PDB entry 9FSU | X-ray diffraction, 2.75 A resolution | chains O and P of the 28 polymer chains in the assembly

== Chain O ==
Molecule: Proteasome subunit alpha type-2
Source organism: Saccharomyces cerevisiae
UniProt: P23639 (PSA2_YEAST); numbering as in UniProt (aligned over 1-250)
Chain sequence (250 residues; row label = number of the first residue in the row):
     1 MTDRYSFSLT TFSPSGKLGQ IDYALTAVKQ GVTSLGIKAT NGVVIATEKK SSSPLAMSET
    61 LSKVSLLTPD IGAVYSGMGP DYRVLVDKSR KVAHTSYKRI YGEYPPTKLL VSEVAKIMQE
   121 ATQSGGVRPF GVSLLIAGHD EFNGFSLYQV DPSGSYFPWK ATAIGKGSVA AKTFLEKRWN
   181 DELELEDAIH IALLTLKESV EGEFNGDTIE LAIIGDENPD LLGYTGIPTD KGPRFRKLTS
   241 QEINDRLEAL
Curated features (UniProtKB/Swiss-Prot):
  - cross-link: Lys-108 (Glycyl lysine isopeptide (Lys-Gly) (interchain with G-Cter in ubiquitin))

== Chain P ==
Molecule: Proteasome subunit alpha type-3
Source organism: Saccharomyces cerevisiae
UniProt: P23638 (PSA3_YEAST); residues 0-257 here correspond to UniProt positions 1-258 (UniProt number = residue number + 1)
Chain sequence (258 residues; numbered 0 to 257; the number before each row is that of its first residue; numbering starts at 0):
     0 MGSRRYDSRT TIFSPEGRLY QVEYALESIS HAGTAIGIMA SDGIVLAAER KVTSTLLEQD
    60 TSTEKLYKLN DKIAVAVAGL TADAEILINT ARIHAQNYLK TYNEDIPVEI LVRRLSDIKQ
   120 GYTQHGGLRP FGVSFIYAGY DDRYGYQLYT SNPSGNYTGW KAISVGANTS AAQTLLQMDY
   180 KDDMKVDDAI ELALKTLSKT TDSSALTYDR LEFATIRKGA NDGEVYQKIF KPQEIKDILV
   240 KTGITKKDED EEADEDMK
Disordered / not traced: 0, 245-257
Curated features (UniProtKB/Swiss-Prot):
  - cross-link (Glycyl lysine isopeptide (Lys-Gly)): Lys-99 (interchain with G-Cter in ubiquitin), Lys-198 (interchain with G-Cter in ubiquitin), Lys-230 (interchain with G-Cter in ubiquitin)

== Interface between chain O and chain P ==
Contacting residue pairs - 65 pairs, chain O then chain P:
  Arg-4(O) / Ser-2(P)  hydrogen bond (backbone-side chain)
  Tyr-5(O) / Ser-2(P)
  Tyr-5(O) / Tyr-5(P)
  Ser-6(O) / Gly-125(P)
  Ser-6(O) / Leu-127(P)
  Phe-7(O) / Ser-2(P)
  Phe-7(O) / Tyr-5(P)
  Phe-7(O) / Asp-6(P)
  Phe-7(O) / Gly-126(P)
  Ser-8(O) / Gly-126(P)  hydrogen bond (backbone-backbone)
  Ser-8(O) / Leu-127(P)
  Ser-8(O) / Arg-128(P)  hydrogen bond (side chain-backbone)
  Thr-10(O) / Arg-128(P)
  Thr-11(O) / Ser-7(P)
  Thr-11(O) / Thr-9(P)
  Thr-11(O) / Gln-20(P)
  Phe-12(O) / Gln-20(P)
  Phe-12(O) / Tyr-23(P)  hydrophobic
  Phe-12(O) / Ala-24(P)  hydrophobic
  Phe-12(O) / Ser-27(P)
  Phe-12(O) / Arg-128(P)
  Phe-12(O) / Pro-129(P)
  Phe-12(O) / Gly-131(P)
  Ser-13(O) / Tyr-23(P)
  Pro-14(O) / Tyr-23(P)
  Pro-14(O) / Glu-26(P)
  Ser-15(O) / Glu-26(P)
  Ser-15(O) / His-30(P)
  Gly-16(O) / Tyr-23(P)
  Gly-16(O) / Glu-26(P)
  Gly-16(O) / Ser-27(P)  hydrogen bond (backbone-side chain)
  Leu-18(O) / Arg-128(P)
  Lys-38(O) / Glu-57(P)  salt bridge
  Ser-112(O) / Glu-84(P)
  Lys-116(O) / Ile-85(P)
  Gln-119(O) / Ala-81(P)
  Gln-119(O) / Asp-82(P)  hydrogen bond
  Gln-119(O) / Ile-85(P)
  Gln-119(O) / Arg-128(P)
  Thr-122(O) / Arg-128(P)  hydrogen bond (backbone-side chain)
  Gln-123(O) / Tyr-121(P)
  Gln-123(O) / Leu-127(P)
  Gln-123(O) / Arg-128(P)  hydrogen bond (side chain-backbone)
  Gln-123(O) / Pro-129(P)
  Gln-123(O) / Phe-130(P)
  Gly-125(O) / Leu-127(P)
  Tyr-148(O) / Thr-60(P)
  Ser-153(O) / Ala-81(P)
  Gly-154(O) / Ala-81(P)
  Ser-155(O) / Ala-81(P)
  Tyr-156(O) / Glu-84(P)  hydrogen bond
  Phe-157(O) / Leu-56(P)  hydrophobic
  Pro-158(O) / Leu-56(P)
  Pro-158(O) / Glu-57(P)  hydrogen bond (backbone-backbone)
  Pro-158(O) / Thr-60(P)
  Pro-158(O) / Ser-61(P)
  Trp-159(O) / Ser-53(P)
  Trp-159(O) / Leu-55(P)
  Trp-159(O) / Leu-56(P)
  Lys-160(O) / Thr-54(P)
  Lys-160(O) / Leu-55(P)  hydrogen bond (backbone-backbone)
  Lys-160(O) / Glu-57(P)
  Ala-161(O) / Leu-55(P)
  Leu-175(O) / Leu-55(P)  hydrophobic
  Glu-176(O) / Leu-55(P)
Interface residues without a listed pair, chain O (35 interface residues in all): Ser-124, Lys-172, Trp-179
Interface residues without a listed pair, chain P (31 interface residues in all): Leu-79

== Overview ==
The interface between chain O and chain P involves 35 residues on one side and 31 on the other; the contacts
include 10 hydrogen bonds and 1 salt bridge. Among the polar pairs are Lys-38(O)/Glu-57(P), Arg-4(O)/Ser-2(P)
and Ser-8(O)/Arg-128(P).
Here chain O is Proteasome subunit alpha type-2 and chain P is Proteasome subunit alpha type-3, both from
Saccharomyces cerevisiae. Entry 9FSU (Yeast 20S proteasome with human beta1i (1-51) in complex with
epoxyketone inhibitor 16) was determined by X-ray diffraction together with 9FRW, 9FST, 9FSV, 9FT0 and 9FT1
from the same study.
